9BX8 - chains C and D of the 4 polymer chains in the assembly; structure by electron microscopy, 3.59 A resolution.

# Chain C (and D)
Name: Ribonucleoside-diphosphate reductase subunit beta
Organism: Bacillus subtilis
Notes: EC 1.17.4.1; chain D of this document is another copy of the same molecule, construct and numbering; everything in this record applies to it too
Reference sequence: P50621 (RIR2_BACSU); residue numbers follow UniProt; this construct covers 1-329
Sequence (350 residues; row label = number of the first residue in the row; numbers below 1 keep their minus sign (Met-20 is residue -20)):
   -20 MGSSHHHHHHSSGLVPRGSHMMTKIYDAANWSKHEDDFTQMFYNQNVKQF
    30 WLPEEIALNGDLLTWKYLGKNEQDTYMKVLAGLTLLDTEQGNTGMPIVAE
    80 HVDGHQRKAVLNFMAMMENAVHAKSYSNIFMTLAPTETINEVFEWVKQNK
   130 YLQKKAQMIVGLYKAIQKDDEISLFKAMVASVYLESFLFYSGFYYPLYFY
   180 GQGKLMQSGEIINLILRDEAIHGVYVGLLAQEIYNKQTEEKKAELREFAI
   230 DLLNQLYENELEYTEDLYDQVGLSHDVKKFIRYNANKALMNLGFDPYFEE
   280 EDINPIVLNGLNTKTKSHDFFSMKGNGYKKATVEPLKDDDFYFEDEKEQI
Disordered / not traced: -20 to 15, 291-310, 323-329
Differences from the reference sequence: initiating methionine (-20); expression tag (-19 to 0)
Curated features (UniProtKB/Swiss-Prot):
  - active site: Tyr105
  - binding site (Fe cation): Asp66, Glu97, His101, Glu164, Glu198, His201
Metal / ion sites: Mn2+ site 1: Asp66, Glu97, His101, Glu198; Mn2+ site 2: Glu97, Glu164, Glu198, His201

# Interface between chain C and chain D
Pairs across the interface - 28 pairs, chain C then chain D:
  Tyr22(C) - Ala99(D)  hydrogen bond (side chain-backbone)
  Phe29(C) - Phe29(D)  hydrophobic
  Leu31(C) - Tyr22(D)
  Thr67(C) - His84(D)
  Gly70(C) - Asn91(D)  hydrogen bond (backbone-side chain)
  Asn71(C) - His84(D)  hydrogen bond
  Asn71(C) - Lys87(D)
  His84(C) - Thr67(D)
  His84(C) - Asn71(D)  hydrogen bond
  Lys87(C) - Asn71(D)
  Ala88(C) - Asn98(D)
  Asn91(C) - Ala94(D)
  Asn91(C) - Asn98(D)  hydrogen bond
  Phe92(C) - Met95(D)  hydrophobic
  Ala94(C) - Asn91(D)  hydrogen bond (backbone-side chain)
  Met95(C) - Asn91(D)
  Met95(C) - Phe92(D)  hydrophobic
  Met95(C) - Met95(D)  hydrophobic
  Asn98(C) - Lys87(D)
  Asn98(C) - Ala88(D)
  Asn98(C) - Asn91(D)  hydrogen bond
  Ala99(C) - Tyr22(D)  hydrogen bond (backbone-side chain)
  Ala99(C) - Ala88(D)
  Lys103(C) - Tyr22(D)
  Thr311(C) - Glu33(D)
  Thr311(C) - Glu34(D)
  Val312(C) - Glu34(D)  hydrogen bond (backbone-backbone)
  Val312(C) - Ala36(D)
Also at the interface, not in a pair above, chain C (20 interface residues in all): Val26, Pro75
Also at the interface, not in a pair above, chain D (20 interface residues in all): Val26, Leu31, Ile35, Lys103

# Summary
Chain C and chain D each contribute 20 residues to their interface; the contacts include 9 hydrogen bonds.
Among the polar pairs are Tyr22(C)-Ala99(D), Gly70(C)-Asn91(D) and Asn71(C)-His84(D). Curated annotation
(UniProt) lists active-site residue Tyr105(C) and 6 Fe cation-binding residues on chain C.
Both chains are Ribonucleoside-diphosphate reductase subunit beta (Bacillus subtilis). Entry 9BX8 (Class 12
model for preturnover condition of Bacillus subtilis ribonucleotide reductase complex) was determined by
electron microscopy together with 9BW3, 9BWX, 9BX2, 9BX3, 9BX6, 9BX9 and 39 further entries from the same
study.
